1PDV - chain A; structure by X-ray diffraction, 1.80 A resolution.

Chain A:
Name: DJ-1
From: Homo sapiens
UniProtKB: Q99497 (PARK7_HUMAN); residues 1-189 here = UniProt positions 1-189
Chain sequence (197 residues; numbered 1 to 197; the number before each row is that of its first residue):
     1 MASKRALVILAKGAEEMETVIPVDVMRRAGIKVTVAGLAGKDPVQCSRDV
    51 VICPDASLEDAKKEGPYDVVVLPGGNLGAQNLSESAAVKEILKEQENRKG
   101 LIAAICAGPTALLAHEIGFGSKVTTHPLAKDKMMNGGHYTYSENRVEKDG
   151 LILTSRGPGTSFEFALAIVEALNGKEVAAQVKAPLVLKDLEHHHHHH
Not modelled in the structure: 1, 189-197
Sequence notes: modified residue (17, 26, 133-134); expression tag (190-197)
Modified positions: Mse-17, Mse-26, Mse-133, Mse-134 (selenomethionine; parent Met)
Curated features (UniProtKB/Swiss-Prot):
  - active site: Cys-106 (Nucleophile), His-126
  - site: Asp-149, Gly-150 (Cleavage)
  - modified residue: Ala-2 (N-acetylalanine), Tyr-67 (Phosphotyrosine), Cys-106 (Cysteine sulfinic acid (-SO2H)), Lys-148 (N6-acetyllysine), Lys-182 (N6-succinyllysine)
  - lipidation (S-palmitoyl cysteine): Cys-46, Cys-53, Cys-106
  - cross-link: Lys-130 (Glycyl lysine isopeptide (Lys-Gly) (interchain with G-Cter in SUMO))

Summary:
Curated annotation (UniProt) lists active-site residues Cys-106 and His-126.
Chain A is DJ-1 (Homo sapiens); the structure, Crystal structure of human DJ-1, P 31 2 1 space group, was
determined by X-ray diffraction together with 1PDW and 1PE0 from the same study.
